1H3O - chains A and B; structure by X-ray diffraction, 2.30 A resolution.

# Chain A
Protein: Transcription initiation factor tfiid 135 kDa subunit
Organism: Homo sapiens
Notes: fragment: histone fold domain, residues 870-943
Reference sequence: O00268 (T2D3_HUMAN); residues 870-943 here = UniProt positions 870-943
Sequence (75 residues; numbered 869 to 943; the number before each row is that of its first residue):
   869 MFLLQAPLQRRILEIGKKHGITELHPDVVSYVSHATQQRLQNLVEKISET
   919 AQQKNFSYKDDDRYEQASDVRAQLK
Unresolved in the structure: 919-943
Modified / non-standard residues: Mse869 (selenomethionine; parent Met)

# Chain B
Protein: Transcription initiation factor tfiid 20/15 kDa subunits
Organism: Homo sapiens
Notes: fragment: histone fold domain, residues 57-128
Reference sequence: Q16514 (T2DA_HUMAN); numbering as in UniProt (aligned over 57-128)
Sequence (76 residues; each row starts with the number of its first residue):
    53 GSHMVLTKKKLQDLVREVDPNEQLDEDVEEMLLQIADDFIESVVTAACQL
   103 ARHRKSSTLEVKDVQLHLERQWNMWI
Unresolved in the structure: 53-54
Modified / non-standard residues: Mse56 (selenomethionine; parent Met); Mse83 (selenomethionine; parent Met); Mse126 (selenomethionine; parent Met)
Swiss-Prot annotation at these positions:
  - modified residue: Thr59 (Phosphothreonine)
  - mutagenesis: Ile87 to Phe91 (Drastically reduces binding to TAF4), Val95 to Val96 (Drastically reduces binding to TAF4), Ala99 to Ala103 (Drastically reduces binding to TAF4)

# How chain A and chain B interact
Residue-residue contacts (62; chain A residue first):
  Mse869(A) - Lys62(B)  hydrogen bond (backbone-side chain)
  Phe870(A) - Leu58(B)  hydrophobic
  Phe870(A) - Lys62(B)  hydrogen bond (backbone-side chain)
  Phe870(A) - Leu66(B)  hydrophobic
  Leu871(A) - Val57(B)
  Leu871(A) - Leu58(B)  hydrophobic
  Leu872(A) - Mse56(B)
  Leu872(A) - Val57(B)  hydrogen bond (backbone-backbone)
  Pro875(A) - Mse56(B)
  Pro875(A) - Val57(B)
  Leu876(A) - Val57(B)
  Arg879(A) - His55(B)  hydrogen bond (side chain-backbone)
  Arg879(A) - Val57(B)
  Arg879(A) - Asp89(B)  salt bridge
  Ile880(A) - Leu111(B)  hydrophobic
  Ile883(A) - Glu93(B)
  Ile883(A) - Val96(B)  hydrophobic
  Ile883(A) - Thr97(B)
  Gly884(A) - Cys100(B)
  His887(A) - Thr97(B)
  His887(A) - Cys100(B)
  Ile889(A) - Cys100(B)  hydrophobic
  Ile889(A) - Ala103(B)  hydrophobic
  Ile889(A) - Ser109(B)
  Thr890(A) - Ser109(B)  hydrogen bond (backbone-backbone)
  Glu891(A) - Ser109(B)  hydrogen bond (backbone-backbone)
  Glu891(A) - Thr110(B)
  Glu891(A) - Leu111(B)  hydrogen bond (backbone-backbone)
  Leu892(A) - Thr110(B)
  Leu892(A) - Leu111(B)
  His893(A) - Thr110(B)
  His893(A) - Leu111(B)  hydrogen bond (backbone-backbone)
  His893(A) - Glu112(B)  salt bridge
  Asp895(A) - Val113(B)
  Val896(A) - Leu111(B)
  Val896(A) - Glu112(B)
  Val896(A) - Val113(B)
  Tyr899(A) - Val113(B)  hydrophobic
  Tyr899(A) - Val116(B)  hydrophobic
  Tyr899(A) - Gln117(B)
  Tyr899(A) - Leu120(B)  hydrophobic
  Tyr899(A) - Ile128(B)  hydrogen bond (side chain-backbone)
  Ala903(A) - Phe91(B)
  Ala903(A) - Leu120(B)  hydrophobic
  Ala903(A) - Mse126(B)
  Ala903(A) - Ile128(B)  hydrophobic
  Thr904(A) - Ala88(B)
  Thr904(A) - Phe91(B)
  Thr904(A) - Ile92(B)
  Gln905(A) - Leu66(B)
  Gln906(A) - Mse126(B)
  Arg907(A) - Ile87(B)
  Arg907(A) - Phe91(B)
  Arg907(A) - Trp124(B)
  Leu908(A) - Leu58(B)  hydrophobic
  Leu908(A) - Leu84(B)
  Leu908(A) - Ala88(B)  hydrophobic
  Gln909(A) - Glu69(B)
  Leu911(A) - Ile87(B)  hydrophobic
  Val912(A) - Leu66(B)  hydrophobic
  Glu913(A) - Val70(B)
  Ser916(A) - Glu74(B)  hydrogen bond
Other interface residues (no listed pair), chain A (35 interface residues in all): Arg878, Gly888, Val900, His902, Ile915
Other interface residues (no listed pair), chain B (38 interface residues in all): Thr59, Leu63, Val67, Mse83, Arg104, Ser108, Lys114

# Overview
Chain A and chain B form an interface of 35 and 38 residues respectively; the contacts include 10 hydrogen
bonds and 2 salt bridges. Polar pairs include Arg879(A)-Asp89(B), His893(A)-Glu112(B) and Mse869(A)-Lys62(B).
From UniProt: 12 mutagenesis sites on chain B.
Chain A is Transcription initiation factor tfiid 135 kDa subunit and chain B is Transcription initiation
factor tfiid 20/15 kDa subunits, both from Homo sapiens; the structure, Crystal Structure of the Human
TAF4-TAF12 (TAFII135-TAFII20) Complex, was determined by X-ray diffraction.
